PDB entry 9N6M | X-ray diffraction, 2.00 A resolution | chain A

Chain A:
Name: 3C-like proteinase nsp5
From: Severe acute respiratory syndrome coronavirus 2
Notes: EC 3.4.22.69
Reference sequence: P0DTD1 (R1AB_SARS2); residues 1-306 here correspond to UniProt positions 3264-3569 (UniProt number = residue number + 3263)
Chain sequence (305 residues; numbered 1 to 306; 1 number in that range is skipped by the numbering (no residue carries it; nothing is unmodelled there); the number before each row is that of its first residue):
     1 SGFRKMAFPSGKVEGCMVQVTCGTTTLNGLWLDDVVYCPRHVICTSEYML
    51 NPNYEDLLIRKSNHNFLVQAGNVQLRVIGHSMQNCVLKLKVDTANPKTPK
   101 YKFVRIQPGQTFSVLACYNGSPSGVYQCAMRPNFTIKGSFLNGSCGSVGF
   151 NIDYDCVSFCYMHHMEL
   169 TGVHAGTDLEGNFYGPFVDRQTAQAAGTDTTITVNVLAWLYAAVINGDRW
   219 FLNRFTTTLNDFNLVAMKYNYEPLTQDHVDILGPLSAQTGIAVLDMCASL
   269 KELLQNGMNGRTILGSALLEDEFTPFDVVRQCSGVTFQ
Covalent attachments: Paxlovid, bound form (4WI) linked to Cys-145
Sequence notes: engineered mutation Tyr-48 (Asp3311 in P0DTD1)
Residues lining bound ligands: Paxlovid, bound form (4WI; (1R,2S,5S)-N-{(1E,2S)-1-imino-3-[(3S)-2-oxopyrrolidin-3-yl]propan-2-yl}-6,6-dimethyl-3-[3-methyl-N-(trifluoroacetyl)-L-valyl]-3-azabicyclo[3.1.0]hexane-2-carboxamide): Ser-1, His-41, Tyr-54, Phe-140, Leu-141, Asn-142, Gly-143, Ser-144, His-163, His-164, Met-165, Glu-166, Leu-167, His-172, Asp-187, Arg-188, Gln-189, Thr-190, Gln-192
Curated features (UniProtKB/Swiss-Prot):
  - active site: His-41 (For 3CL-PRO activity), Cys-145 (Nucleophile)
  - site: Gln-306 (Cleavage)
  - cross-link (Glycyl lysine isopeptide (Lys-Gly)): Lys-5 (interchain with G-Cter in ubiquitin), Lys-90 (interchain with G-Cter in ubiquitin)
From the paper describing this entry:
  - binding site for Paxlovid, bound form: Phe-140, Gly-143, Cys-145, His-163, His-164, Glu-166, Gln-189

Overview:
Covalently linked Paxlovid, bound form: at Cys-145. From UniProt: active-site residues His-41 and Cys-145. The
paper reports a binding site for Paxlovid, bound form at Phe-140, Gly-143 and Cys-145 among others.
Chain A is 3C-like proteinase nsp5 (Severe acute respiratory syndrome coronavirus 2); the structure, Room
Temperature X-Ray Structure of SARS-CoV-2 Main Protease Mutant D48Y, P168 Deletion in Complex with
Nirmatrelvir, was determined by X-ray diffraction, deposited together with 9N6J, 9N6L, 9N6N, 9N6P and 9N6R.
